PDB entry 6HZ4 | electron microscopy, 3.60 A resolution | chains A and B of the 8 polymer chains in the assembly

== Chain A (and B) ==
Molecule: 5-methylcytosine-specific restriction enzyme B
Organism: Escherichia coli (strain K12)
Notes: EC 3.1.21.-; fragment: GTP binding domain; chain B of this document is another copy of the same molecule, construct and numbering; everything in this record applies to it too
UniProt: P15005 (MCRB_ECOLI), isoform P15005-2; residues 162-459 here correspond to UniProt positions 1-298 (UniProt number = residue number - 161)
Chain sequence (307 residues; numbered 162 to 468; the number before each row is that of its first residue):
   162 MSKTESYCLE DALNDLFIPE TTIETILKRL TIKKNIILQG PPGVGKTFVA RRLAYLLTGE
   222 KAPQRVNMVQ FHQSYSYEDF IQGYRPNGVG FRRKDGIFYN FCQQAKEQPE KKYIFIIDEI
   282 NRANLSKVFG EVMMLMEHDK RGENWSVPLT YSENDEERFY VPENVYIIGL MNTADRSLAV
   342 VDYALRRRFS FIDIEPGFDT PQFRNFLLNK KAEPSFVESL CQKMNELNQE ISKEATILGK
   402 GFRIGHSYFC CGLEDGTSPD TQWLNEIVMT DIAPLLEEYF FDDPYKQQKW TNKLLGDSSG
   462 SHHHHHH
Not modelled in the structure: 162-167, 458-468
Differences from the reference sequence: expression tag (460-468)
Metal / ion sites: Mg2+: Thr208, Asp279 (together with GMP-PNP)
Residues lining bound ligands: GMP-PNP (GNP; phosphoaminophosphonic acid-guanylate ester): Asp176, Leu177, Phe178, Pro202, Pro203, Gly204, Val205, Gly206, Lys207, Thr208, Phe209, Glu280, Asn333, Phe367, His407, Ser408, Cys411, Cys412
Reported in the primary citation:
  - mutagenesis - R348A: decreased catalytic activity
  - conformationally variable residues (loop rearrangement): Leu339, Val341
  - binding site for GMP-PNP: Asp176, Phe178, Glu280, Asn333, Arg348, Arg349
  - specificity-determining residues: Asp176
  - Mg2+ coordination: Asp279
  - catalytic residues: Glu280, Asn333, Arg349
  - contacts within the chain: Glu280-Arg283, Glu298-Arg348, Asn282-Asp336
  - mutagenesis - R283A: abolished catalytic activity on GTP (citing earlier work)

== Chain A / chain B interface ==
Residue-residue contacts - 66 pairs, chain A then chain B:
  Gly204(A) - Arg348(B)
  Thr208(A) - Lys301(B)
  Thr208(A) - Trp306(B)
  Arg212(A) - Asn305(B)  hydrogen bond
  Asn228(A) - Pro309(B)
  Asn228(A) - Glu317(B)
  Asn228(A) - Arg319(B)
  Met229(A) - Val308(B)
  Met229(A) - Pro309(B)
  Val230(A) - Pro309(B)  hydrophobic
  Gln231(A) - Gly291(B)  hydrogen bond (side chain-backbone)
  Gln231(A) - Glu292(B)  hydrogen bond (backbone-side chain)
  Gln231(A) - Met294(B)
  Gln231(A) - Met295(B)
  His233(A) - Tyr238(B)
  His233(A) - Gly291(B)
  His233(A) - Glu292(B)
  His233(A) - Thr311(B)  hydrogen bond
  Ser235(A) - Tyr312(B)  hydrogen bond
  Tyr236(A) - Glu292(B)  hydrogen bond
  Tyr236(A) - Thr311(B)
  Asp240(A) - Thr311(B)
  Arg246(A) - Tyr245(B)
  Arg246(A) - Thr311(B)
  Asn248(A) - Phe252(B)
  Gly249(A) - Gly251(B)
  Arg253(A) - Glu314(B)  salt bridge
  Lys255(A) - Ser313(B)  hydrogen bond (side chain-backbone)
  Lys255(A) - Glu314(B)
  Lys255(A) - Asn315(B)
  Asp256(A) - Asn315(B)
  Asn261(A) - Asn315(B)  hydrogen bond
  Asp279(A) - Met295(B)
  Glu280(A) - Met294(B)
  Arg283(A) - Met294(B)
  Arg283(A) - Asp343(B)  salt bridge
  Arg283(A) - Ala345(B)
  Asn333(A) - Ala345(B)
  Ala335(A) - Tyr344(B)
  Arg337(A) - Tyr344(B)  hydrogen bond
  Tyr409(A) - Arg348(B)
  Cys412(A) - His299(B)
  Glu427(A) - Lys189(B)
  Glu427(A) - Arg190(B)
  Ile428(A) - Arg190(B)
  Met430(A) - Phe352(B)
  Thr431(A) - Arg190(B)  hydrogen bond
  Thr431(A) - Ser351(B)
  Thr431(A) - Phe352(B)  hydrogen bond (backbone-backbone)
  Asp432(A) - Arg190(B)  salt bridge
  Asp432(A) - Lys194(B)  salt bridge
  Pro435(A) - Arg347(B)  hydrogen bond (backbone-side chain)
  Pro435(A) - Phe352(B)  hydrophobic
  Leu436(A) - Tyr344(B)  hydrophobic
  Leu436(A) - Arg347(B)
  Glu438(A) - Lys401(B)  salt bridge
  Glu439(A) - Arg337(B)  salt bridge
  Glu439(A) - Ala340(B)
  Glu439(A) - Val341(B)
  Glu439(A) - Val342(B)
  Glu439(A) - Tyr344(B)
  Glu439(A) - Arg347(B)  salt bridge
  Tyr440(A) - Tyr344(B)
  Phe442(A) - Arg337(B)
  Phe442(A) - Ala396(B)
  Pro445(A) - Ala396(B)  hydrophobic
Also at the interface, not in a pair above, chain A (43 interface residues in all): Pro203, Pro247, Ile258, Phe403, Ser408
Also at the interface, not in a pair above, chain B (48 interface residues in all): Thr186, Gln200, Glu239, Ser287, Lys288, Ser307, Leu310, Arg349, Phe350, Asp354, Thr397

== In short ==
Chain A and chain B form an interface of 43 and 48 residues respectively, with 12 hydrogen bonds and 7 salt
bridges. Polar contacts include Arg253(A)-Glu314(B), Arg283(A)-Asp343(B) and Asp432(A)-Arg190(B). Ligands of
chain A: GMP-PNP. Thr208(A) and Asp279(A) coordinate Mg2+. From the paper: catalytic residues Glu280(A),
Asn333(A) and Arg349(A); R348A of chain A reduces catalytic activity.
Both chains are 5-methylcytosine-specific restriction enzyme B (Escherichia coli (strain K12)). Entry 6HZ4
(Structure of McrBC without DNA binding domains (one half of the full complex)) was determined by electron
microscopy (same publication as 6HZ5, 6HZ6, 6HZ7, 6HZ8 and 6HZ9).
